Entry 2YGV (X-ray diffraction, 2.94 A resolution); this record covers chains A and E.

[Chain A]
Protein: Histone chaperone ASF1
Organism: Saccharomyces cerevisiae
Notes: fragment: conserved n-terminal domain, residues 1-156
UniProtKB: P32447 (ASF1_YEAST); numbering as in UniProt (aligned over 1-156)
Chain sequence (158 residues; each row starts with the number of its first residue; numbers below 1 keep their minus sign (Gly-1 is residue -1)):
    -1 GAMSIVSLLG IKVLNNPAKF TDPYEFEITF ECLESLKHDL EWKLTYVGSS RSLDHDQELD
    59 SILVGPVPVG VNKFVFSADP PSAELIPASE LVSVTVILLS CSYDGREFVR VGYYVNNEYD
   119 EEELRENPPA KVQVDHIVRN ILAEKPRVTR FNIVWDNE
Not modelled in the structure: -1 to 1, 156
Sequence notes: expression tag (-1 to 0)
From the paper describing this entry:
  - mutagenesis - V94R, T147A: decreased binding to Rad53

[Chain E]
Protein: Serine/threonine-protein kinase RAD53
Notes: EC 2.7.11.1; fragment: c-terminal, residues 800-821
UniProtKB: P22216 (RAD53_YEAST); residues 159-180 here correspond to UniProt positions 800-821 (UniProt number = residue number + 641)
Chain sequence (22 residues; row label = number of the first residue in the row):
   159 SKKVKRAKLD QTSKGPENLQ FS
Not modelled in the structure: 159-161
From the paper describing this entry:
  - mutagenesis - T170D/S171E/S180E: unchanged binding to Asf1
  - mutagenesis - A165R/L167R: abolished binding to Asf1

[How chain A and chain E interact]
Residue-residue contacts (28; chain A residue first):
  Phe28(A) - Leu167(E)  hydrophobic
  Asp37(A) - Arg164(E)  salt bridge
  Asp58(A) - Lys163(E)  salt bridge
  Ser59(A) - Val162(E)
  Ser59(A) - Lys163(E)
  Ile60(A) - Lys163(E)
  Ile60(A) - Ala165(E)  hydrophobic
  Leu61(A) - Val162(E)  hydrophobic
  Leu61(A) - Lys163(E)  hydrogen bond (backbone-backbone)
  Leu61(A) - Arg164(E)
  Leu61(A) - Ala165(E)  hydrogen bond (backbone-backbone)
  Val62(A) - Arg164(E)
  Val62(A) - Leu167(E)  hydrophobic
  Gly63(A) - Arg164(E)
  Pro66(A) - Leu167(E)
  Pro66(A) - Gln169(E)
  Val69(A) - Gln169(E)
  Val69(A) - Thr170(E)  hydrogen bond (backbone-side chain)
  Asn70(A) - Leu167(E)
  Asn70(A) - Asp168(E)
  Asn70(A) - Gln169(E)
  Lys71(A) - Leu167(E)
  Lys71(A) - Asp168(E)  hydrogen bond (backbone-backbone)
  Phe72(A) - Ala165(E)  hydrophobic
  Phe72(A) - Lys166(E)
  Phe72(A) - Leu167(E)  hydrophobic
  Ser75(A) - Lys163(E)  hydrogen bond (backbone-side chain)
  Asp77(A) - Lys163(E)  salt bridge
Other interface residues (no listed pair), chain A (20 interface residues in all): Glu39, Pro64, Val65, Val67, Val73
Other interface residues (no listed pair), chain E (10 interface residues in all): Glu175
The authors on this interface:
  - pairs named by the authors: Asp37(A)-Arg164(E) (salt bridge), Asp58(A)-Lys163(E) (salt bridge), Leu61(A)-Lys163(E) (backbone contact), Lys71(A)-Asp168(E) (backbone contact), Ala165(E)-Leu61(A) (backbone contact)
  - interface residues, chain A: Asp58(A), Ile60(A), Leu61(A), Val62(A), Phe72(A)
  - hot spots on chain A (mutagenesis) - D37R/E39R: decreased binding to Rad53
  - interface residues, chain E: Lys163(E), Ala165(E), Leu167(E)
  - hot spots on chain E (mutagenesis) - R164A, A165R/L167R, F179A: decreased binding to Histone chaperone ASF1 (chain A)
  - hot spots on chain E (mutagenesis) - R164D: abolished binding to Histone chaperone ASF1 (chain A)

[Overview]
20 residues of chain A face 10 of chain E across their interface; the contacts include 5 hydrogen bonds and 3
salt bridges. Polar contacts include Asp37(A)-Arg164(E), Asp58(A)-Lys163(E) and Asp77(A)-Lys163(E). The
authors report salt bridges between Asp37(A) and Arg164(E) and Asp58(A) and Lys163(E); backbone contacts
between Leu61(A) and Lys163(E), Lys71(A) and Asp168(E) and Ala165(E) and Leu61(A). From the paper: V94R, T147A
and D37R/E39R of chain A reduce binding to Rad53; interface residues Asp58(A), Ile60(A) and Lys163(E) among
others; 8 substitutions were tested in all.
Chain A is Histone chaperone ASF1 (Saccharomyces cerevisiae) and chain E is Serine/threonine-protein kinase
RAD53; the structure, Conserved N-terminal domain of the yeast Histone Chaperone Asf1 in complex with the
C-terminal fragment of ..., was determined by X-ray diffraction.
